Entry 7ICN (X-ray diffraction, 2.80 A resolution); this record covers chains T and A of the 3 polymer chains in the assembly.

Chain T:
Molecule: 7-nt DNA strand
Sequence (7 nucleotides; row label = number of the first residue in the row):
     2 CATCTGT

Chain A:
Protein: Protein (DNA polymerase beta (e.c.2.7.7.7))
Organism: Homo sapiens
UniProtKB: P06746 (DPOB_HUMAN); residues 2-335 here correspond to UniProt positions 1-334 (UniProt number = residue number - 1)
Amino-acid sequence (335 residues; each row starts with the number of its first residue):
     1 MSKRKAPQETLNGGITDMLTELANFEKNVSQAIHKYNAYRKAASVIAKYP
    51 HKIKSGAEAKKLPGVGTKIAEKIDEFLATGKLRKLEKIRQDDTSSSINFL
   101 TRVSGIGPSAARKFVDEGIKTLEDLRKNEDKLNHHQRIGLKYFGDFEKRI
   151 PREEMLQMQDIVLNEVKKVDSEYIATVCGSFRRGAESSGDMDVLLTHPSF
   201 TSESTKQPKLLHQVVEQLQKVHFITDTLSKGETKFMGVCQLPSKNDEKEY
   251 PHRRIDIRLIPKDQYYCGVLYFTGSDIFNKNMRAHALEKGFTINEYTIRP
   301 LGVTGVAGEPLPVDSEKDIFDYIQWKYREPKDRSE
Disordered / not traced: 1-8
Ion coordination: Na+ site 1 near Leu62 (its only coordinating residue here); Na+ site 2: Thr101, Val103, Ile106 (shared with 1 residue of chain P)
UniProt features mapped onto this chain:
  - binding site (K(+)): Lys61
  - binding site (Na(+)): Lys61

Chain T / chain A interface:
Pairs across the interface (12):
  DC2(T) with Lys234(A), base contact; Tyr296(A), sugar contact
  DA3(T) with Thr233(A), phosphate contact; Lys234(A), phosphate contact
  DT4(T) with Ser229(A), phosphate contact; Lys230(A), phosphate contact; Gly231(A), phosphate contact; Glu232(A), hydrogen bond to the phosphate; Thr233(A), hydrogen bond to the phosphate; Lys234(A), hydrogen bond to the phosphate
  DC5(T) with Ser229(A), sugar contact; Lys230(A), hydrogen bond to the phosphate
Other interface residues (no listed pair), chain T (5 interface residues in all): DT6
Other interface residues (no listed pair), chain A (8 interface residues in all): Asn133

Overview:
The interface between chain T and chain A involves 5 residues on one side and 8 on the other; the contacts
include 4 hydrogen bonds. Among the polar pairs are DT4(T)-Glu232(A), DT4(T)-Thr233(A) and DT4(T)-Lys234(A).
Chain T is a 7-nt DNA strand and chain A is Protein (DNA polymerase beta (e.c.2.7.7.7)) (Homo sapiens); the
structure, DNA polymerase beta (e.c.2.7.7.7)/DNA complex, soaked in the presence of NICL2, was determined by
X-ray diffraction, deposited together with 1ZQT, 7ICE, 7ICF, 7ICG, 7ICH, 7ICI and 39 further entries.
